PDB entry 6GFJ | X-ray diffraction, 3.30 A resolution | chains A and D of the 4 polymer chains in the assembly

== Chain A (and D) ==
Protein: Sugar ABC transporter substrate-binding protein, Receptor-interacting serine/threonine-protein kinase 2
Source organism: Methanosarcina mazei
Notes: EC 2.7.11.1, 2.7.10.2; chain D of this document is another copy of the same molecule, construct and numbering; everything in this record applies to it too
UniProtKB: chimeric construct of A0A0F8NYV9, O43353: residues 0-370 from A0A0F8NYV9 (A0A0F8NYV9_METMZ) positions 1-371 (UniProt number = residue number + 1); residues 371-476 from O43353 positions 435-540 (UniProt number = residue number + 64)
Sequence (477 residues; row label = number of the first residue in the row; numbering starts at 0):
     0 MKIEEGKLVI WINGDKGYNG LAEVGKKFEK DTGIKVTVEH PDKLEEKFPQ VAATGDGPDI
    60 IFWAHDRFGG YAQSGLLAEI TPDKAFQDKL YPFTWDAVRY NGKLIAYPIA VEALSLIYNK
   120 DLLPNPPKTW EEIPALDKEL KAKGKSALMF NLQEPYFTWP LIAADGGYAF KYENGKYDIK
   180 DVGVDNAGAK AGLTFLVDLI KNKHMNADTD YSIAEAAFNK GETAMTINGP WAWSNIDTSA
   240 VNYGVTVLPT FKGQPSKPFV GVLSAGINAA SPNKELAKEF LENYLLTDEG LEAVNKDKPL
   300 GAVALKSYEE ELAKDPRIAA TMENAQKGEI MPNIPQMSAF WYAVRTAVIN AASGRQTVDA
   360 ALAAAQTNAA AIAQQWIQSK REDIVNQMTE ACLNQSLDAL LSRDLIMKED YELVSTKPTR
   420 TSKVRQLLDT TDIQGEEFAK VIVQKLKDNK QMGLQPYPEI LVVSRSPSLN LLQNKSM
Not modelled in the structure: 0-1, 459-476 (chain D: 0-6, 459-476)
Sequence notes: conflict Ile-2 (Thr3 in A0A0F8NYV9), Ala-239 (Lys240 in A0A0F8NYV9), Ala-359 (Glu360 in A0A0F8NYV9), Ala-362 (Lys363 in A0A0F8NYV9), Ala-363 (Asp364 in A0A0F8NYV9), Ala-368 (Ser369 in A0A0F8NYV9), Ala-369 (Ser370 in A0A0F8NYV9); linker (370)
What the authors report for this chain:
  - mutagenesis - Q450K: increased signaling
  - mutagenesis - Q450A: unchanged signaling

== Chain A / chain D interface ==
Contacting residue pairs - 8 pairs, chain A then chain D:
  Ser-352(A) / Glu-138(D)
  Gly-353(A) / Leu-135(D)
  Gly-353(A) / Glu-138(D)
  Arg-354(A) / Pro-123(D)
  Arg-354(A) / Asn-124(D)
  Gln-355(A) / Asn-124(D)
  Thr-356(A) / Glu-131(D)
  Asp-403(A) / Lys-119(D)  salt bridge
Interface residues without a listed pair, chain A (7 interface residues in all): Asn-349
Interface residues without a listed pair, chain D (7 interface residues in all): Leu-122

== Summary ==
Chain A and chain D each contribute 7 residues to their interface; the contacts include 1 salt bridge. The
salt-bridged pair is Asp-403(A)/Lys-119(D). The paper reports that Q450K of chain A increases signaling; Q450A
of chain A leaves signaling unchanged.
Chain A and chain D are both Sugar ABC transporter substrate-binding protein, Receptor-interacting
serine/threonine-protein kinase 2 (Methanosarcina mazei); the structure, Structure of RIP2 CARD domain fused
to crystallisable MBP tag, was determined by X-ray diffraction together with 6GGS from the same study.
